PDB entry 5KND | X-ray diffraction, 2.89 A resolution | chains C and D of the 8 polymer chains in the assembly

[Chain C]
Molecule: V-type sodium ATPase catalytic subunit A
Source organism: Enterococcus hirae ATCC 9790
Notes: EC 3.6.3.15
UniProtKB: Q08636 (NTPA_ENTHA); residue numbers follow UniProt; this construct covers 1-593
Sequence (600 residues; each row starts with the number of its first residue; numbers below 1 keep their minus sign (Gly-6 is residue -6)):
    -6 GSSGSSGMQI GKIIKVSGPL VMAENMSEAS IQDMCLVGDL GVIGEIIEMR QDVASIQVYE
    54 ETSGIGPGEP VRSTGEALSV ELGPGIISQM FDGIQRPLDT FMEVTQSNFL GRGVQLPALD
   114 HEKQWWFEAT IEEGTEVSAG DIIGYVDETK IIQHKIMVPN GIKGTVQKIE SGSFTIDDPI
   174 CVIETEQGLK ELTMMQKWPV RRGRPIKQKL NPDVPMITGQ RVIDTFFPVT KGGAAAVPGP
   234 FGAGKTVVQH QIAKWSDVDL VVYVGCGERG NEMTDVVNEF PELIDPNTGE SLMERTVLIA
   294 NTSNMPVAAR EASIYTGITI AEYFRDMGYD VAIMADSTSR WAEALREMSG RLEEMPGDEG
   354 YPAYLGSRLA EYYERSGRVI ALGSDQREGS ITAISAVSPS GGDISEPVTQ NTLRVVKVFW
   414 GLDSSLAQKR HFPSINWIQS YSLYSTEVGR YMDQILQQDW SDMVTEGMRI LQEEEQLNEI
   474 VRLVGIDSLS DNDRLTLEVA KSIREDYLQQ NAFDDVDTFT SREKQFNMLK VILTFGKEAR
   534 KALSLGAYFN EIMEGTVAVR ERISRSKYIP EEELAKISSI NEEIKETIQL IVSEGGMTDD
Disordered / not traced: -6 to 0, 587-593
Sequence notes: expression tag (-6 to 0)
Ion coordination: Mg2+: Thr239 (together with phosphate ion)

[Chain D]
Molecule: V-type sodium ATPase subunit B
Source organism: Enterococcus hirae ATCC 9790
UniProtKB: Q08637 (NTPB_ENTHA); residues 1-458 here = UniProt positions 1-458
Sequence (465 residues; numbered -6 to 458; the number before each row is that of its first residue; numbers below 1 keep their minus sign (Gly-6 is residue -6)):
    -6 GSSGSSGMIK EYRTIKEVVG PLMAVEKVSG VKYEELIEVR MQNGEIRRGQ VLEVQEDKAM
    54 VQIFEGTSGI NLKNSSVRFL GHPLQLGVSE DMIGRVFDGL GRPKDNGPEI LPEKYLDING
   114 EVINPIARDY PDEFIQTGIS AIDHLNTLVR GQKLPVFSGS GLPHKELAAQ IARQATVLDS
   174 SDDFAVVFAA IGITFEEAEF FMEDFRQTGA IDRSVMFMNL ANDPAIERIA TPRMALTAAE
   234 YLAYEKGMHV LVIMTDMTNY AEALREISAA RREVPGRRGY PGYLYTNLAT LFERAGRIRG
   294 LKGSVTQIPI LTMPEDDKTH PIPDLTGYIT EGQIILTREL YKSGIQPPID VLPSLSRLKD
   354 KGTGAGKTRE DHAATMNQLF AAYAQGKQAK ELAVVLGESA LSDIDKIYAK FAERFENEYV
   414 NQGFYTNRTI TETLDLGWEL LAMLPRTELK RIKDDLLDKY LPEGK
Disordered / not traced: -6 to 3, 456-458
Sequence notes: expression tag (-6 to 0)

[How chain C and chain D interact]
Contacting residue pairs (75; chain C residue first):
  Ser20(C) with Asn64(D), hydrogen bond (backbone-side chain)
  Glu21(C) with Asn64(D), hydrogen bond (backbone-side chain)
  Ala22(C) with Asn64(D), hydrogen bond (backbone-side chain)
  Ser23(C) with Ile63(D); Asn64(D)
  Ile24(C) with Val11(D), hydrophobic; Thr60(D); Gly62(D), hydrogen bond (backbone-backbone); Ile63(D), hydrogen bond (backbone-backbone)
  Gln25(C) with Ser61(D)
  Glu41(C) with Val11(D); Val12(D)
  Met42(C) with Glu10(D); Val11(D), hydrogen bond (backbone-backbone); Leu65(D), hydrophobic
  Arg43(C) with Lys9(D); Glu10(D); Val12(D)
  Gln44(C) with Lys9(D), hydrogen bond (backbone-backbone)
  Lys202(C) with Phe188(D)
  Pro205(C) with Glu189(D)
  Phe220(C) with Lys335(D)
  Glu346(C) with Arg265(D), hydrogen bond (backbone-side chain)
  Met348(C) with Ala262(D); Arg265(D); Glu266(D); Pro268(D)
  Asp351(C) with Arg258(D), salt bridge; Arg271(D); Gly272(D)
  Ala356(C) with Glu259(D); Ala262(D), hydrophobic
  Tyr357(C) with Glu259(D)
  Ser360(C) with Arg221(D), hydrogen bond; Glu259(D), hydrogen bond
  Ala363(C) with Ala214(D); Asn215(D)
  Glu364(C) with Asn215(D)
  Glu367(C) with Thr187(D); Phe188(D), hydrogen bond (side chain-backbone); Asn215(D)
  Ser398(C) with Glu308(D), hydrogen bond
  Gln403(C) with Pro307(D)
  Arg407(C) with Asn252(D); Glu255(D), salt bridge
  Val408(C) with Thr187(D); Ala214(D), hydrophobic
  Lys410(C) with Thr187(D); Glu189(D), salt bridge
  Trp430(C) with Lys335(D), hydrogen bond (backbone-side chain)
  Ile431(C) with Arg331(D); Lys335(D)
  Ser433(C) with Lys335(D), hydrogen bond (backbone-side chain)
  Tyr434(C) with Ser153(D); Gly154(D); Arg331(D)
  Ser435(C) with Tyr334(D)
  Leu436(C) with Gly154(D)
  Tyr437(C) with Glu189(D), hydrogen bond
  Met461(C) with Lys335(D)
  Arg462(C) with Lys335(D); Ser336(D)
  Gln465(C) with Glu332(D); Lys335(D); Ser336(D)
  Gln469(C) with Glu332(D), hydrogen bond
  Leu470(C) with Val387(D), hydrophobic
  Ile473(C) with Val387(D), hydrophobic; Val388(D), hydrophobic
  Ser481(C) with Val387(D), hydrogen bond (side chain-backbone); Val388(D), hydrogen bond (side chain-backbone); Leu389(D); Gly390(D)
  Leu482(C) with Val387(D), hydrophobic
  Ser483(C) with Glu391(D)
Other interface residues (no listed pair), chain C (53 interface residues in all): Ile40, Asn204, Glu347, Gly350, Asn404, Leu406, Thr458, Glu472, Val477, Asp486
Other interface residues (no listed pair), chain D (48 interface residues in all): Gly13, Gln35, Lys66, Thr251, Val267, Gly337, Glu384, Ala386

[Overview]
53 residues of chain C and 48 residues of chain D are in contact; the contacts include 18 hydrogen bonds and 3
salt bridges. Polar contacts include Asp351(C)-Arg258(D), Arg407(C)-Glu255(D) and Lys410(C)-Glu189(D).
Chain C is V-type sodium ATPase catalytic subunit A and chain D is V-type sodium ATPase subunit B, both from
Enterococcus hirae ATCC 9790; the structure, Crystal structure of the Pi-bound V1 complex, was determined by
X-ray diffraction together with 5KNB and 5KNC from the same study.
